4N5T - chains A and B; structure by X-ray diffraction, 1.70 A resolution.

== Chain A ==
Protein: Protein Mdm4
From: Danio rerio
Notes: fragment: SWIB Domain
UniProtKB: Q7ZUW7 (MDM4_DANRE); residues 17-106 here = UniProt positions 17-106
Sequence (90 residues; numbered 17 to 106; the number before each row is that of its first residue):
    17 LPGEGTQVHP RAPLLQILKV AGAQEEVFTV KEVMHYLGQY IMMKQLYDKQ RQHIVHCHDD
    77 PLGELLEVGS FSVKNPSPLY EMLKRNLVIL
Differences from the reference sequence: engineered mutation V46 (Leu in Q7ZUW7), L95 (Val in Q7ZUW7)

== Chain B ==
Protein: ATSP-7041 stapled-peptide
Sequence (15 residues; numbered 16 to 30; the number before each row is that of its first residue):
    16 XLTFXEYWAQ XLSAA
Glycans and other covalent adducts: covalent link 0EH_20-L27
Modified positions: ACE (acetyl group) at position 16, 0EH ((2R)-2-amino-2-methylnonanoic acid) at position 20, 2JH (3-cyclobutyl-L-alanine) at position 26; L27 (2-methyl-l-norleucine; MK8)
What the authors report for this chain:
  - mutagenesis - F19A (Ki = 536 nM): decreased binding to MDM2

== Interface between chain A and chain B ==
Contacting residue pairs (28; chain A residue first):
  M50(A) - W23(B)  hydrogen bond (backbone-side chain)
  M50(A) - 2JH_26(B)
  M50(A) - L27(B)
  H51(A) - L27(B)
  L53(A) - W23(B)  hydrophobic
  G54(A) - F19(B)
  G54(A) - W23(B)
  Q55(A) - 0EH_20(B)
  I57(A) - F19(B)  hydrophobic
  I57(A) - W23(B)  hydrophobic
  M58(A) - 0EH_20(B)
  Y63(A) - F19(B)  hydrophobic
  Q68(A) - L17(B)
  Q68(A) - T18(B)
  Q68(A) - F19(B)  hydrogen bond (side chain-backbone)
  Q68(A) - Y22(B)
  H69(A) - Y22(B)
  V71(A) - F19(B)  hydrophobic
  V89(A) - F19(B)  hydrophobic
  V89(A) - Y22(B)
  V89(A) - W23(B)  hydrophobic
  V89(A) - 2JH_26(B)
  K90(A) - Y22(B)
  P92(A) - 2JH_26(B)
  L95(A) - W23(B)  hydrophobic
  L95(A) - 2JH_26(B)
  Y96(A) - 2JH_26(B)
  Y96(A) - A30(B)
Interface residues without a listed pair, chain A (19 interface residues in all): E20, K47, F87
Interface features reported in the paper:
  - specific contacts: Q68(A)-Y22(B) (hydrophobic contact), H69(A)-Y22(B) (hydrophobic contact), V89(A)-Y22(B) (hydrophobic contact), K90(A)-Y22(B) (hydrophobic contact)
  - interface residues, chain A: K47(A), M50(A), H51(A), G54(A), Q55(A), M58(A)
  - interface residues, chain B: F19(B), Y22(B), W23(B)

== Summary ==
19 residues of chain A face 9 of chain B across their interface, with 2 hydrogen bonds. Polar pairs include
M50(A)-W23(B) and Q68(A)-F19(B). The paper describes hydrophobic contacts between Q68(A) and Y22(B), H69(A)
and Y22(B) and V89(A) and Y22(B) among others. From the paper: F19A of chain B reduces binding to MDM2;
interface residues K47(A), M50(A) and F19(B) among others.
Chain A is Protein Mdm4 (Danio rerio) and chain B is ATSP-7041 stapled-peptide; the structure, The 1.7A
Crystal Structure of MDMX with a Stapled Peptide, ATSP-7041, was determined by X-ray diffraction.
